Entry 1E2F (X-ray diffraction, 1.60 A resolution); this record covers chain A.

[Chain A]
Protein: Thymidylate kinase
Source organism: Homo sapiens
Notes: EC 2.7.4.9
Reference sequence: P23919 (KTHY_HUMAN); residues 1-212 here = UniProt positions 1-212
Amino-acid sequence (215 residues; row label = number of the first residue in the row; numbers below 1 keep their minus sign (Gly-2 is residue -2)):
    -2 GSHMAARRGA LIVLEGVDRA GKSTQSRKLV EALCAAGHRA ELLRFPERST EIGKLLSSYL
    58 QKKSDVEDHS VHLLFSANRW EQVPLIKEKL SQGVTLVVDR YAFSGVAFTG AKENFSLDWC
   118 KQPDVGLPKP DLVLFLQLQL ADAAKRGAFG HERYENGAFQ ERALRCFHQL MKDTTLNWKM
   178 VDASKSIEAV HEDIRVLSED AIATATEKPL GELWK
Unresolved in the structure: -2 to 2
Sequence notes: engineered mutation Ala200 (Arg in P23919); conflict Ser183 (Arg in P23919), Ile184 (Leu in P23919), Asp190 (Glu in P23919), Ile191 (Leu in P23919)
Metal / ion sites: Mg2+: Ser20 (together with ADP, AMP-PNP)
Ligand contacts:
  - ADP (adenosine-5'-diphosphate): Val14, Asp15, Arg16, Ala17, Gly18, Lys19, Ser20, Thr21, Arg143, Ala180, Lys182, Ser183, Ile184, Val187
  - ADP / AMP-PNP: Val14, Asp15, Arg16, Ala17, Gly18, Lys19, Ser20, Thr21, Arg97, Arg143, Ala180, Lys182, Ser183, Ile184, Val187
  - AMP-PNP (ANP; phosphoaminophosphonic acid-adenylate ester): Val14, Asp15, Arg16, Ala17, Gly18, Lys19, Ser20, Thr21, Arg97, Arg143, Ala180, Lys182, Ser183, Ile184, Val187
  - thymidine-5'-phosphate (TMP): Asp15, Phe42, Pro43, Arg45, Leu57, Phe72, Arg76, Asp96, Arg97, Tyr98, Ser101, Gly102, Phe105, Glu149, Arg150, Tyr151
What the authors report for this chain:
  - conformationally variable residues (loop rearrangement): Gly13 to Ala17, Leu135 to Arg150, Val178 to His188
  - binding site for thymidine-5'-phosphate: Arg45
  - binding site for AMP-PNP: Arg16, Lys19, Arg97
  - contacts within the chain: Asp15-Arg97, Asp15-Gln157, Val14-Lys19
  - mutagenesis - R200A (kcat 0.7 s-1): unchanged catalytic activity

[In short]
Bound to chain A: thymidine-5'-phosphate, AMP-PNP, ADP and ADP / AMP-PNP. From the paper: a binding site for
AMP-PNP at Arg16, Lys19 and Arg97; R200A leaves catalytic activity unchanged.
Chain A is Thymidylate kinase (Homo sapiens); the structure, Human thymidylate kinase complexed with thymidine
monophosphate, adenosine diphosphate and a magnesium-ion, was determined by X-ray diffraction (same
publication as 1E2D, 1E2E, 1E2G and 1E2Q).
